6PPH - chains 5 and 6 of the 21 polymer chains in the assembly; structure by electron microscopy, 3.80 A resolution.

[Chain 5]
Name: Triplex capsid protein 1
Source organism: Human herpesvirus 8
UniProt: Q76RF6 (Q76RF6_HHV8); residues 1-331 here = UniProt positions 1-331
Sequence (331 residues; row label = number of the first residue in the row):
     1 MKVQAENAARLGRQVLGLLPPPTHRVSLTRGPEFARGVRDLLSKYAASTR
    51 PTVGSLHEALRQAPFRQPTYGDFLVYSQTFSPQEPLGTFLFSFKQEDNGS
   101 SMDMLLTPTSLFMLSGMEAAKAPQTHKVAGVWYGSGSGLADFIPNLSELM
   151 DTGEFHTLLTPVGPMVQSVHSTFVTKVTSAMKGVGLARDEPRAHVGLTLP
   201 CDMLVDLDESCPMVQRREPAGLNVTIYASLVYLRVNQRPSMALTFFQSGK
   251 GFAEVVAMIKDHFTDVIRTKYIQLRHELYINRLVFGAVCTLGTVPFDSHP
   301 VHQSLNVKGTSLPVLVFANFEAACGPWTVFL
Not modelled in the structure: 1-5, 209-216, 307-310
What the authors report for this chain:
  - mutagenesis - L278R/I280R/L283E, I280R: decreased growth

[Chain 6]
Name: Triplex capsid protein 2
Source organism: Human herpesvirus 8
UniProt: C7E5A9 (C7E5A9_HHV8); residue numbers follow UniProt; this construct covers 1-305
Sequence (305 residues; row label = number of the first residue in the row):
     1 MALDKSIVVNLTSRLFADELAALQSKIGSVLPLGDCHRLQNIQALGLGCV
    51 CSRETSPDYIQIMQYLSKCTLAVLEEVRPDSLRLTRMDPSDNLQIKNVYA
   101 PFFQWDSNTQLAVLPPLFSRKDSTIVLESNGFDIVFPMVVPQQLGHAILQ
   151 QLLVYHIYSKISAGAPGDVNMAELDLYTTNVSFMGRTYRLDVDNTDPRTA
   201 LRVLDDLSMYLCILSALVPRGCLRLLTALVRHDRHPLTEVFEGVVPDEVT
   251 RIDLDQLSVPDDITRMRVMFSYLQSLSSIFNLGPRLHVYAYSAETLAASC
   301 WYSPR
Not modelled in the structure: 1-3
What the authors report for this chain:
  - mutagenesis - A216R/L217R: abolished growth
  - mutagenesis - A216R, L217R, V244R: decreased growth

[Chain 5 / chain 6 interface]
Contacting residue pairs (48):
  R217(5) with Q43(6), hydrogen bond (side chain-backbone); A44(6)
  E218(5) with K68(6), salt bridge
  P219(5) with G34(6); Y65(6); C69(6), hydrophobic
  A220(5) with G34(6); D35(6); C36(6)
  G221(5) with C36(6)
  L222(5) with C36(6); R86(6); P89(6)
  N223(5) with R305(6)
  T225(5) with R305(6)
  Y227(5) with R305(6), hydrogen bond
  S248(5) with R305(6)
  G249(5) with R305(6)
  K250(5) with S67(6); K68(6); R305(6)
  G251(5) with R305(6)
  F252(5) with S277(6); S278(6); N281(6); R305(6)
  A253(5) with N281(6)
  E254(5) with Q64(6); K68(6)
  V256(5) with S278(6)
  A257(5) with R202(6), hydrogen bond (backbone-side chain)
  K260(5) with M209(6); Y210(6), hydrogen bond
  D261(5) with R202(6), salt bridge
  I280(5) with T264(6); R265(6); V268(6), hydrophobic
  N281(5) with R267(6), hydrogen bond
  L283(5) with I213(6), hydrophobic; L217(6), hydrophobic; Y272(6), hydrogen bond (backbone-side chain)
  V284(5) with Y272(6)
  V329(5) with S271(6); S275(6)
  L331(5) with M209(6); Y210(6); I213(6), hydrophobic; Y272(6)
Other interface residues (no listed pair), chain 5 (27 interface residues in all): F330
Other interface residues (no listed pair), chain 6 (31 interface residues in all): C49, D88, D206

[Summary]
27 residues of chain 5 and 31 residues of chain 6 are in contact; the contacts include 6 hydrogen bonds and 2
salt bridges. Polar contacts include E218(5)-K68(6), D261(5)-R202(6) and R217(5)-Q43(6). The paper reports
that A216R, L217R and V244R of chain 6 reduce growth; L278R/I280R/L283E and I280R of chain 5 reduce growth.
Chain 5 is Triplex capsid protein 1 and chain 6 is Triplex capsid protein 2, both from Human herpesvirus 8;
the structure, Kaposi's sarcoma-associated herpesvirus (KSHV), C1 penton vertex register, CATC-binding
structure, was determined by electron microscopy (same publication as 6PPB, 6PPD and 6PPI).
